PDB entry 6RO2 | X-ray diffraction, 1.82 A resolution | chains A and C of the 3 polymer chains in the assembly

# Chain A
Protein: Formamidopyrimidine-DNA glycosylase
Source organism: Lactococcus lactis subsp. cremoris
Notes: EC 3.2.2.23, 4.2.99.18
UniProt: A0A165FVI1 (A0A165FVI1_LACLC); residues 1-271 here correspond to UniProt positions 2-272 (UniProt number = residue number + 1)
Chain sequence (271 residues; each row starts with the number of its first residue):
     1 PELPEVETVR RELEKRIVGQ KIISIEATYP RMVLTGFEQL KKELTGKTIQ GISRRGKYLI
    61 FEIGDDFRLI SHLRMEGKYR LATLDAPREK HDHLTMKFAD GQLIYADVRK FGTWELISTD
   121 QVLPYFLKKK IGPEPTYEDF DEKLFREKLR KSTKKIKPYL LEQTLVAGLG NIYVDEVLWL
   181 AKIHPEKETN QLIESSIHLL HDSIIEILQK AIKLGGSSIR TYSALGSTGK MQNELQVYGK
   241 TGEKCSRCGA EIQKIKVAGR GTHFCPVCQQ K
Not modelled in the structure: 219-223
Cystine bridges: Cys245-Cys265
Glycans and other covalent adducts: 2-sulfanyl-1,9-dihydro-6H-purin-6-one (2ON) linked to Cys248
Small-molecule neighbours:
  - 2-sulfanyl-1,9-dihydro-6H-purin-6-one (2ON), molecule 1: Lys57, Leu161, Glu162, Gln163, Leu169, Gly170, Arg260
  - 2-sulfanyl-1,9-dihydro-6H-purin-6-one (2ON), molecule 2: Trp179, Leu180, Lys182, Arg247, Val267, Cys268
From the paper describing this entry:
  - binding site for 2-sulfanyl-1,9-dihydro-6H-purin-6-one: Lys57, Cys248, Arg260, Cys268
  - binding site for the 14-nt DNA strand: Lys57, Arg260 (citing earlier work)
  - catalytic residues: Pro1, Glu2 (citing earlier work)

# Chain C
Molecule: 14-nt DNA strand
Sequence (14 nucleotides; numbered 15 to 28; the number before each row is that of its first residue):
    15 GCGAGAAACA AAGA

# Interface between chain A and chain C
Residue-residue contacts (12; chain A residue first):
  Lys90(A) - DA25(C)  salt bridge to the phosphate
  His91(A) - DA24(C)  phosphate contact
  His91(A) - DA25(C)  salt bridge to the phosphate
  Val108(A) - DA24(C)  sugar contact
  Arg109(A) - DC23(C)  hydrogen bond to the base
  Arg109(A) - DA24(C)  hydrogen bond to the base
  Lys110(A) - DC23(C)  phosphate contact
  Lys110(A) - DA24(C)  salt bridge to the phosphate
  Phe111(A) - DA22(C)  stacking on the base
  Phe111(A) - DC23(C)  base contact
  Lys154(A) - DC16(C)  phosphate contact
  Lys154(A) - DG17(C)  phosphate contact
Interface residues without a listed pair, chain A (8 interface residues in all): Arg74

# Overview
The interface between chain A and chain C involves 8 residues on one side and 6 on the other; the contacts
include 2 hydrogen bonds, 3 salt bridges and 1 aromatic stacking contact. Polar contacts include
Arg109(A)-DC23(C), Arg109(A)-DA24(C) and Lys90(A)-DA25(C). From the paper: catalytic residues Pro1(A) and
Glu2(A); a binding site for 2-sulfanyl-1,9-dihydro-6H-purin-6-one at Lys57(A), Cys248(A) and Arg260(A) among
others.
Chain A is Formamidopyrimidine-DNA glycosylase (Lactococcus lactis subsp. cremoris) and chain C is a 14-nt DNA
strand; the structure, The crystal structure of a complex between the LlFpg protein, a THF-DNA and an
inhibitor, was determined by X-ray diffraction (same publication as 6RNM, 6RNO, 6RNR, 6ROK, 6RP0 and 6RP7).
